Entry 3OEA (X-ray diffraction, 1.35 A resolution); this record covers chain A.

# Chain A
Molecule: S-layer associated multidomain endoglucanase
Source organism: Caldanaerobius polysaccharolyticus
UniProtKB: Q9ZA17 (Q9ZA17_9FIRM); residues 2-144 here correspond to UniProt positions 614-756 (UniProt number = residue number + 612)
Amino-acid sequence (146 residues; numbered -1 to 144; the number before each row is that of its first residue; numbers below 1 keep their minus sign (Ser-1 is residue -1)):
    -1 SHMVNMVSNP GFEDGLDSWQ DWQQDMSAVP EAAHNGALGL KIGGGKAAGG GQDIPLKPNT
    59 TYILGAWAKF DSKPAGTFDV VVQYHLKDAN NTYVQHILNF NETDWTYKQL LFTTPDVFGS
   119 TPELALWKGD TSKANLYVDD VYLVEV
Sequence notes: expression tag (-1 to 1); engineered mutation Glu121 (Gln733 in Q9ZA17)
Metal / ion sites: Ca2+: Gly9, Glu11, Asn33, Leu36, Asp137
From the paper describing this entry:
  - binding site for beta-D-glucopyranose: Trp20, Glu121, Trp125
  - conformationally variable residues: Glu121
  - binding site for beta-D-glucopyranose: Gln81 (proposed by the authors, not directly observed)
  - mutagenesis - Q93A (13% residual binding), W125A: decreased binding to CMC-Na
  - mutagenesis - Q121E (2.8-fold): increased binding to KGM
  - mutagenesis - Q121E (1.3-fold): increased binding to LBG
  - mutagenesis - N97R: unchanged binding to CMC-Na
  - mutagenesis - Q21G: decreased binding to KGM
  - mutagenesis - Q21G/N97R/Q121E: abolished binding to LBG
  - mutagenesis - W20A, W125A: abolished binding to cellopentaose
  - mutagenesis - W20A, Q21G/N97R/Q121E, Q93A, W125A: abolished binding to mannopentaose
  - mutagenesis - Q81A: abolished binding to polysaccharides
  - mutagenesis - Q21A, Q93A, N97A (2-fold): decreased binding to cellopentaose
  - mutagenesis - Q21A (14-fold), N97A (2-fold): decreased binding to mannopentaose
  - mutagenesis - N97R: decreased binding to other substrates

# In short
The Ca2+ site is built by Gly9, Glu11, Asn33, Leu36 and Asp137. From the paper: a binding site for
beta-D-glucopyranose at Trp20, Glu121 and Trp125 among others; W20A, Q21G/N97R/Q121E and Q93A, among others,
abolish binding to mannopentaose; 10 substitutions were tested in all.
Chain A is S-layer associated multidomain endoglucanase (Caldanaerobius polysaccharolyticus); the structure,
Crystal structure of the Q121E mutants of C.polysaccharolyticus CBM16-1 bound to cellopentaose, was determined
by X-ray diffraction, deposited together with 3OEB.
